Entry 3ZZH (X-ray diffraction, 2.10 A resolution); this record covers chains A and B of the 4 polymer chains in the assembly.

[Chain A (and B)]
Name: Acetylglutamate kinase
Organism: Saccharomyces cerevisiae
Notes: EC 2.7.2.8; fragment: amino acid kinase domain, residues 58-356; chain B of this document is another copy of the same molecule, construct and numbering; everything in this record applies to it too
UniProt: Q01217 (ARG56_YEAST); residue numbers follow UniProt; this construct covers 58-356
Amino-acid sequence (307 residues; each row starts with the number of its first residue):
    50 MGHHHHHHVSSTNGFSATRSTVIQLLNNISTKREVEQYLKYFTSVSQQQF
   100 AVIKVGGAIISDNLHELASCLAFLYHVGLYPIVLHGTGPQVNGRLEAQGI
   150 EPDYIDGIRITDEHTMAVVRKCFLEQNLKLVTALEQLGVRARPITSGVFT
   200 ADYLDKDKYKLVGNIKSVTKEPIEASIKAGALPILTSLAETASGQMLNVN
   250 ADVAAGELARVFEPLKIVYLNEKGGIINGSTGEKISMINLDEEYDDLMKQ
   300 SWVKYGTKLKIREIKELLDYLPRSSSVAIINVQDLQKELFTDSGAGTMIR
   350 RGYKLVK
Unresolved in the structure: 50-61, 353-356 (chain B: 50-62, 352-356)
Construct notes: expression tag (50-57)
Ligand contacts:
  - malonate ion (MLI): Ile157, Leu203, Val211, Gly212, Asn213, Asn247, Val248, Asn249, Val252, Leu308
  - N-acetyl-L-glutamate (NLG): Gly135, Thr136, Gly137, Tyr153, Gly156, Ile157, Arg158, Val168, Phe172, Val211, Ser236, Asn247, Val248, Asn249, Ala250
What the authors report for this chain:
  - catalytic residues: Lys103, Asp251 (by similarity / conservation)

[Chain A / chain B interface]
Residue-residue contacts (48; chain A residue first):
  Glu162(A) - Ser242(B)
  Met165(A) - Ser242(B)
  Ala166(A) - Ala241(B)
  Arg169(A) - Glu239(B)  salt bridge
  Arg169(A) - Thr240(B)  hydrogen bond (side chain-backbone)
  Arg169(A) - Ala241(B)  hydrogen bond (side chain-backbone)
  Arg169(A) - Gly243(B)
  Leu173(A) - Gly196(B)
  Leu177(A) - Ala224(B)  hydrophobic
  Val180(A) - Arg191(B)
  Glu184(A) - Arg191(B)  salt bridge
  Glu184(A) - Ala228(B)
  Arg189(A) - Glu184(B)  salt bridge
  Arg189(A) - Arg189(B)
  Ala190(A) - Arg191(B)
  Arg191(A) - Val180(B)
  Arg191(A) - Glu184(B)  salt bridge
  Arg191(A) - Ala190(B)  hydrogen bond (side chain-backbone)
  Arg191(A) - Pro192(B)
  Pro192(A) - Arg191(B)
  Thr194(A) - Thr194(B)
  Thr194(A) - Ser195(B)  hydrogen bond
  Ser195(A) - Thr194(B)  hydrogen bond
  Ser195(A) - Met245(B)
  Gly196(A) - Leu173(B)
  Leu210(A) - Ser242(B)
  Glu220(A) - Leu177(B)
  Ala224(A) - Leu177(B)  hydrophobic
  Ala228(A) - Glu184(B)
  Glu239(A) - Arg169(B)  salt bridge
  Glu239(A) - Met245(B)
  Thr240(A) - Arg169(B)  hydrogen bond (backbone-side chain)
  Ala241(A) - Ala166(B)
  Ala241(A) - Arg169(B)  hydrogen bond (backbone-side chain)
  Ser242(A) - Glu162(B)
  Ser242(A) - Met165(B)
  Ser242(A) - Gln244(B)  hydrogen bond (backbone-side chain)
  Gly243(A) - Arg169(B)
  Gly243(A) - Gly243(B)
  Gly243(A) - Gln244(B)
  Gly243(A) - Met245(B)  hydrogen bond (backbone-backbone)
  Gln244(A) - Ser242(B)  hydrogen bond (side chain-backbone)
  Gln244(A) - Gly243(B)
  Gln244(A) - Gln244(B)
  Met245(A) - Ser195(B)
  Met245(A) - Glu239(B)
  Met245(A) - Gly243(B)  hydrogen bond (backbone-backbone)
  Met245(A) - Met245(B)  hydrophobic
Other interface residues (no listed pair), chain A (28 interface residues in all): Thr181, Pro221
Other interface residues (no listed pair), chain B (27 interface residues in all): Leu210, Glu220, Pro221

[Overview]
28 residues of chain A and 27 residues of chain B are in contact; the contacts include 11 hydrogen bonds and 5
salt bridges. Among the polar pairs are Arg169(A)-Glu239(B), Glu184(A)-Arg191(B) and Arg189(A)-Glu184(B).
Chain A binds malonate ion and N-acetyl-L-glutamate. The paper reports catalytic residues Lys103(A) and
Asp251(A).
Chain A and chain B are both Acetylglutamate kinase (Saccharomyces cerevisiae); the structure, Crystal
structure of the amino acid kinase domain from Saccharomyces cerevisiae acetylglutamate kinase in complex with
..., was determined by X-ray diffraction, deposited together with 3ZZF, 3ZZG, 3ZZI and 4AB7.
